PDB entry 8XQR | electron microscopy, 3.20 A resolution | chains B and N of the 5 polymer chains in the assembly

== Chain B ==
Protein: Guanine nucleotide-binding protein G(I)/G(S)/G(T) subunit beta-1
Source organism: Homo sapiens
Reference sequence: P62873 (GBB1_HUMAN); residues 1-340 here = UniProt positions 1-340
Chain sequence (366 residues; row label = number of the first residue in the row):
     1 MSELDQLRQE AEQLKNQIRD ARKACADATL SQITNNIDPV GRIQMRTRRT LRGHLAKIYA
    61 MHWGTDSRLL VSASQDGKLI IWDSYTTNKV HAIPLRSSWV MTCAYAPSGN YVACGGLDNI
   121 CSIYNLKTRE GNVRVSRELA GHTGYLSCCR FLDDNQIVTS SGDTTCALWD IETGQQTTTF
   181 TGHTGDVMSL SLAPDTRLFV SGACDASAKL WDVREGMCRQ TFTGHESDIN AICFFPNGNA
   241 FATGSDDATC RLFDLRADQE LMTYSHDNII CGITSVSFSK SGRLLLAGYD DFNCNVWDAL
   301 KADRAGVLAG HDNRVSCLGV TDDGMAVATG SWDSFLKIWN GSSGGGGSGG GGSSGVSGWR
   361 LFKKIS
Disordered / not traced: 1-2, 344-366
Construct notes: expression tag (341-366)

== Chain N ==
Protein: Nanobody 35
Source organism: Homo sapiens
Notes: antibody fragment or engineered binder
Chain sequence (135 residues; each row starts with the number of its first residue):
     1 MQVQLQESGG GLVQPGGSLR LSCAASGFTF SNYKMNWVRQ APGKGLEWVS DISQSGASIS
    61 YTGSVKGRFT ISRDNAKNTL YLQMNSLKPE DTAVYYCARC PAPFTRDCFD VTSTTYAYRG
   121 QGTQVTVSSH HHHHH
Disordered / not traced: 130-135
Disulfide bonds: Cys-23/Cys-97, Cys-100/Cys-108

== Interface between chain B and chain N ==
Contacting residue pairs (18):
  Arg-8(B) with Gln-121(N)
  Cys-204(B) with Tyr-118(N), hydrogen bond (backbone-side chain)
  Asp-205(B) with Ala-117(N)
  Ala-206(B) with Tyr-118(N), hydrophobic
  Thr-223(B) with Gln-2(N)
  Gly-224(B) with Met-1(N)
  Glu-226(B) with Val-3(N); Gly-27(N); Phe-28(N); Thr-29(N), hydrogen bond (side chain-backbone); Tyr-33(N); Arg-99(N), hydrogen bond (backbone-side chain)
  Ser-227(B) with Pro-101(N), hydrogen bond (side chain-backbone); Tyr-118(N)
  Asp-228(B) with Tyr-118(N), hydrogen bond (backbone-side chain)
  Asp-246(B) with Pro-103(N)
  Asp-247(B) with Pro-103(N)
  Ile-270(B) with Phe-104(N)
Interface residues without a listed pair, chain B (15 interface residues in all): Glu-12, Lys-15, His-225
Interface residues without a listed pair, chain N (16 interface residues in all): Gln-4, Ala-102

== Summary ==
15 residues of chain B face 16 of chain N across their interface, with 5 hydrogen bonds. Among the polar pairs
are Cys-204(B)/Tyr-118(N), Glu-226(B)/Thr-29(N) and Glu-226(B)/Arg-99(N).
Here chain B is Guanine nucleotide-binding protein G(I)/G(S)/G(T) subunit beta-1 and chain N is Nanobody 35,
both from Homo sapiens. Entry 8XQR (Structure 2 of human class T GPCR TAS2R14-miniGs/gust complex with
Flufenamic acid) was determined by electron microscopy together with 8XQL, 8XQN, 8XQO, 8XQP, 8XQS, 8XQT and
8YKY from the same study.
